Entry 7Q2X (electron microscopy, 3.00 A resolution); this record covers chains A and D of the 6 polymer chains in the assembly.

[Chain A]
Molecule: Structural maintenance of chromosomes protein 2
Organism: Saccharomyces cerevisiae S288C
UniProtKB: P38989 (SMC2_YEAST); residue numbers follow UniProt; this construct covers 1-1170
Amino-acid sequence (1170 residues; each row starts with the number of its first residue):
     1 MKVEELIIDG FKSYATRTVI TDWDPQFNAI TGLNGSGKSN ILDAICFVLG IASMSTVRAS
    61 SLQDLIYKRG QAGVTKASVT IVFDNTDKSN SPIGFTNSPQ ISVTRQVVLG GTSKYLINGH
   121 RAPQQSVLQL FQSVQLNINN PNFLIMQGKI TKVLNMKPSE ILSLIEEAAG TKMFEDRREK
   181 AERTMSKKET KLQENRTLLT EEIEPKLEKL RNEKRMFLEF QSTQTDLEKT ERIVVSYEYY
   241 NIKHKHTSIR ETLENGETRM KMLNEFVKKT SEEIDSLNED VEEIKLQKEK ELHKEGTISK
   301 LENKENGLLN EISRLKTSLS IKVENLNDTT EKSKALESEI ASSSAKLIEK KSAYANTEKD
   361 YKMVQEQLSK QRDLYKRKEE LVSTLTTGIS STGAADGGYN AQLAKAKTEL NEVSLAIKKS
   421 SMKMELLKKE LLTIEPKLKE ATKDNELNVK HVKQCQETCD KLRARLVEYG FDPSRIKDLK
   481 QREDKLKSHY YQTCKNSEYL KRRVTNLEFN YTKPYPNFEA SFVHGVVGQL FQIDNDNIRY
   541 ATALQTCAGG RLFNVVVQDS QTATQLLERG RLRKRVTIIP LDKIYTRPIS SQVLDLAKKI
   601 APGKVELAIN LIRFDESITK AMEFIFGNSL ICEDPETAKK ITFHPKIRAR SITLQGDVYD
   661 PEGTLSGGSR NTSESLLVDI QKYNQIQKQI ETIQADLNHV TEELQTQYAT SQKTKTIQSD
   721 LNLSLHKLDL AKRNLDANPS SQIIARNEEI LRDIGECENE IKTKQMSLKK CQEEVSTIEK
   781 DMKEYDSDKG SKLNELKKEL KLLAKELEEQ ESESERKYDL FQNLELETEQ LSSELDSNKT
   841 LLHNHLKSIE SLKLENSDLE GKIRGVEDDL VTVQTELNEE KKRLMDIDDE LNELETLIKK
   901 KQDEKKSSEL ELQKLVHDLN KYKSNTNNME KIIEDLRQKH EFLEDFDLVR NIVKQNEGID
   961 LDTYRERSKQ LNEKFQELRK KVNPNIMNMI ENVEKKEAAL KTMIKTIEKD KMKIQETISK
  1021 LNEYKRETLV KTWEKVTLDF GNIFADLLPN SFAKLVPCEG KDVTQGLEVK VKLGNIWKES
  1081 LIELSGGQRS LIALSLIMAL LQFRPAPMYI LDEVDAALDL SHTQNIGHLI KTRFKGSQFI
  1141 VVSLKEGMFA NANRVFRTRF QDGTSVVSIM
Unresolved in the structure: 229-967
Curated features (UniProtKB/Swiss-Prot):
  - binding site (ATP): Gly-32 to Ser-39
Bound ions: Mg2+: Ser-39, Gln-147 (together with ADP)
Ligand contacts:
  - ADP (adenosine-5'-diphosphate), molecule 1: Lys-12, Ser-13, Leu-33, Asn-34, Gly-35, Ser-36, Gly-37, Lys-38, Ser-39, Asn-40, Arg-58, Asp-64, Ile-66, Tyr-67, Gln-147, Glu-1113, Val-1142
  - ADP, molecule 2: Leu-1073, Lys-1078, Glu-1083, Ser-1085, Gln-1088
  - beryllium trifluoride (BEF), molecule 1: Asn-34, Lys-38, Gln-147, Glu-1113, Leu-1144
  - beryllium trifluoride (BEF), molecule 2: Ser-1085, Gly-1086, Gly-1087, Ala-1117

[Chain D]
Molecule: Condensin complex subunit 1
Organism: Saccharomyces cerevisiae S288C
UniProtKB: Q06156 (CND1_YEAST); numbering as in UniProt (aligned over 1-1176)
Amino-acid sequence (1176 residues; numbered 1 to 1176; the number before each row is that of its first residue):
     1 MSGFSLSEYL TKFQTTDRES YPRLQDPSRE LNVIIDQLAV SPEQIDASPD SLEALIDLCH
    61 DFPHLTPKLQ TQLSYLISSS LSNLSKDIKA NLSSNVNFTE IGGLIPQWKR HLEEYGYLIQ
   121 VLLTFLQDEL HKVSSQSTNL NRSAKNSKND SANVELFKRD CNQMENLLES ITKLLEINLS
   181 KIFQTTPEKD LFIGLFTRPL FVLLEIEPVT KVSSLKMFIQ RILAMCVKNH GQSSSIQSSL
   241 MTNLTYFLHL SVFNAELLKL LNDEYNYPQL TEDILKEIST RVFNAKDTTG PKAISNFLIK
   301 LSELSPGIML RQMNLVITLL NNSSITLRCS VVEACGNIVA ELAQDPQTME HYKQQIAVLI
   361 ELLEERFQDS NPYVRTKAIQ GCSKICDLSS KFNKSKAKFT SLAVRSLQDR SSLVRRNSVK
   421 LLSKLLLKHP FKAIHGSQLR LSEWEEYLKG SESQLNSTLK KVESQETLND TIERSLIEEE
   481 VEQDEGQCRT ELEGSFNKSA ELSRIENEVE NINATNTSVL MKLKLMIVYY KDAISFIKEI
   541 HKSIELISNL LFSKNRNEVL ESMDFLVLAD AFDIELSEFG IKKMLHLVWM KGTNDEGTSI
   601 SVHLIECYKQ LFLTAPDSCN MQEKAAHIAK NLINLSIGAS IADLASLEQL LGMMYEQKLI
   661 DQHVINILWA IYNSASKASM QKEQNVNNRD SEKGFSKEQI HGSIIILGML SLADNEIALK
   721 GLESLLNIGL GAVGLKDLTL CRYSCLALER MVPKRSTIIT KAINQELEDV AVKKLYAIII
   781 NYTKDNEYYP MCEQALSALF TISSKPDILA TDLIREKTMM TFGKPEEEDS ILSLEQSSRV
   841 VSLSQLLFIV GQVAIKTLVY LEKCEAEFKK RKIEAETRNG KVKNQGADVT NTTQDNGGDK
   901 ELEMIGGTNE DDFTDAIQFV KENELLFGEK SILGKFCPIV EEIVSNSSRF SDPMLQRTAT
   961 LCLEKLMCLS SKYCEKSLPL LITVMEKSPD PTIRSNAVLG LGDMAVCFNN LVDENTDYLY
  1021 RRLHDENLMV QRTCLMTVTF LILAGQVKVK GQLGEMAKCL DNPDQGISDM CRLFFTELAS
  1081 KDNAIYNGFI DIFSNLSSDD LLGKESFKKI IKFLLTFIDK ERHQKQLNEK LVGRLRKCET
  1141 QKQWDDIAFV LNNLPYKNED VTALLEQGFK VVSAKE
Unresolved in the structure: 1-3, 18-25, 46-48, 93-102, 136-152, 458-516, 592-598, 677-693, 754-760, 826-836, 876-907, 1169-1176
Curated features (UniProtKB/Swiss-Prot):
  - modified residue (Phosphoserine): Ser-464, Ser-475
Disulfide bonds: Cys-1059/Cys-1071
Reported in the primary citation:
  - binding site for the 36-nt DNA strand: Lys-292, Lys-377, Arg-416, Lys-420, Arg-556, Arg-1122

[How chain A and chain D interact]
Pairs across the interface (14):
  Lys-68(A) with Ala-1044(D), hydrogen bond (side chain-backbone)
  Arg-69(A) with Asp-1082(D), salt bridge
  Gln-71(A) with Leu-1043(D); Lys-1081(D)
  Gln-224(A) with Thr-186(D)
  Thr-225(A) with Pro-187(D)
  Asn-985(A) with Ser-234(D), hydrogen bond (side chain-backbone); Ser-235(D); Ser-238(D)
  Asn-988(A) with Arg-198(D), hydrogen bond
  Glu-991(A) with Gln-14(D); Arg-198(D), salt bridge
  Asn-992(A) with Thr-242(D)
  Lys-996(A) with Tyr-246(D)
Also at the interface, not in a pair above, chain A (15 interface residues in all): Ala-72, Gln-221, Glu-228, Arg-1159, Gln-1161
Also at the interface, not in a pair above, chain D (17 interface residues in all): Thr-185, Ser-239, Ile-873, Glu-910
From the paper, about this interface:
  - interface residues, chain A: Arg-69(A)

[Overview]
Chain A and chain D form an interface of 15 and 17 residues respectively, with 3 hydrogen bonds and 2 salt
bridges. Polar pairs include Arg-69(A)/Asp-1082(D), Glu-991(A)/Arg-198(D) and Lys-68(A)/Ala-1044(D). From the
paper: a binding site for the 36-nt DNA strand at Lys-292(D), Lys-377(D) and Arg-416(D) among others; the
interface residue Arg-69(A).
Chain A is Structural maintenance of chromosomes protein 2 and chain D is Condensin complex subunit 1, both
from Saccharomyces cerevisiae S288C; the structure, Cryo-EM structure of clamped S.cerevisiae condensin-DNA
complex (Form I), was determined by electron microscopy (same publication as 7Q2Z and 7Q2Y).
